Entry 7CO5 (X-ray diffraction, 2.35 A resolution); this record covers chains F and J of the 12 polymer chains in the assembly.

Chain F (and J):
Name: AlgW protein
Organism: Pseudomonas aeruginosa (strain ATCC 15692 / DSM 22644 / CIP 104116 / JCM 14847 / LMG 12228 / 1C / PRS 101 / PAO1)
Notes: chain J of this document is another copy of the same molecule, construct and numbering; everything in this record applies to it too
Reference sequence: Q9HVX1 (Q9HVX1_PSEAE); residue numbers follow UniProt; this construct covers 1-377
Chain sequence (377 residues; row label = number of the first residue in the row):
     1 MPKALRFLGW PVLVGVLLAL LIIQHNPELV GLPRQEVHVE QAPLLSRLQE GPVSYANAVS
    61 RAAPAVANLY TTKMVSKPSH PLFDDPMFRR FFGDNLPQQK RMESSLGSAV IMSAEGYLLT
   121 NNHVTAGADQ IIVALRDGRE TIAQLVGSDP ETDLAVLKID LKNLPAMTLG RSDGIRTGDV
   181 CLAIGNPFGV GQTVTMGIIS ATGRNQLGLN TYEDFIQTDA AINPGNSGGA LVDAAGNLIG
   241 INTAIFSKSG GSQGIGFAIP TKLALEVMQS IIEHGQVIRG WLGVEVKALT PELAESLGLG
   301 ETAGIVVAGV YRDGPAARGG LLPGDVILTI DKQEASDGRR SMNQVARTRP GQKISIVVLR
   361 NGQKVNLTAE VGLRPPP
Not modelled in the structure: 1-52
Reported in the primary citation:
  - catalytic residues: H123, D153, S227 (proposed by the authors, not directly observed)
  - specificity-determining residues: E285
  - binding site for decapeptide SVRDELRWVF: W281, L282, V284, E285, K287, M342, R374
  - mutagenesis - D149A, E151A, Y212A, E266A, R279A, W281A, L282A, V284A, R347A: decreased catalytic activity on peptide activator
  - mutagenesis - E285A, K287A: decreased catalytic activity on decapeptide
  - mutagenesis - M342A: abolished catalytic activity on peptide
  - mutagenesis - R374A: decreased catalytic activity on peptide
  - mutagenesis - T72A (4- to 8-fold), E103A/S104A/S105A: increased catalytic activity
  - mutagenesis - L106A: abolished catalytic activity
  - mutagenesis - L282A, V284A: decreased binding to decapeptide SVRDELRWVF
  - mutagenesis - E285A, K287A: decreased binding to decapeptide

Interface between chain F and chain J:
Residue-residue contacts (43):
  V53(F) with Y55(J); V180(J), hydrogen bond (backbone-backbone)
  S54(F) with G178(J); D179(J), hydrogen bond
  Y55(F) with G178(J), hydrogen bond (backbone-backbone)
  A56(F) with R176(J); T177(J); G178(J); D179(J)
  V59(F) with T177(J); G178(J)
  N95(F) with S296(J), hydrogen bond (side chain-backbone); L297(J)
  L96(F) with S296(J)
  L182(F) with I198(J), hydrophobic
  P187(F) with I255(J), hydrophobic
  F188(F) with F246(J); Q253(J)
  V190(F) with R204(J), hydrogen bond (backbone-side chain); Q217(J); F246(J), hydrophobic
  G191(F) with R204(J)
  Q192(F) with R204(J), hydrogen bond (backbone-side chain)
  T193(F) with S200(J); Q217(J)
  V194(F) with T177(J); I198(J); S200(J), hydrogen bond (backbone-side chain)
  T195(F) with I198(J); S200(J); D219(J)
  M196(F) with I198(J), hydrophobic; D219(J), hydrogen bond (backbone-side chain)
  A221(F) with Q253(J); G254(J)
  N223(F) with Q253(J), hydrogen bond (side chain-backbone); I255(J)
  S249(F) with K248(J); S249(J)
  G250(F) with K248(J); Q253(J)
  G251(F) with Q253(J)
  S252(F) with Q253(J)
Other interface residues (no listed pair), chain F (24 interface residues in all): K77
Other interface residues (no listed pair), chain J (23 interface residues in all): A201, A234, F257, E292

Summary:
24 residues of chain F and 23 residues of chain J are in contact; the contacts include 9 hydrogen bonds. Polar
contacts include S54(F)-D179(J), N95(F)-S296(J) and V190(F)-R204(J). From the paper: catalytic residues
H123(F), D153(F) and S227(F); D149A, E151A and Y212A of chain F, among others, reduce catalytic activity on
peptide activator; 16 substitutions were tested in all.
Chain F and chain J are both AlgW protein (Pseudomonas aeruginosa (strain ATCC 15692 / DSM 22644 / CIP 104116
/ JCM 14847 / LMG 12228 / 1C / PRS 101 / PAO1)); the structure, HtrA-type protease AlgW with decapeptide, was
determined by X-ray diffraction (same publication as 7CO2, 7CO3 and 7CO7).
